PDB entry 1HDT | X-ray diffraction, 2.60 A resolution | chains H and P of the 3 polymer chains in the assembly

[Chain H]
Name: Alpha-thrombin
From: Homo sapiens
Notes: EC 3.4.21.5
UniProt: P00734 (THRB_HUMAN); the construct lacks a stretch of the UniProt sequence and is renumbered around it, so the offset changes along the chain: 16-36 = UniProt 364-384; 37-60 = UniProt 386-409; 61-77 = UniProt 419-435; 78-97 = UniProt 437-456; 7 more segments
Amino-acid sequence (259 residues; each row starts with the number of its first residue; note: 1 number in that range is skipped by the numbering (no residue carries it; nothing is unmodelled there); a row labelled like 60A-60I holds insertion residues (60A, then the next letters in order)):
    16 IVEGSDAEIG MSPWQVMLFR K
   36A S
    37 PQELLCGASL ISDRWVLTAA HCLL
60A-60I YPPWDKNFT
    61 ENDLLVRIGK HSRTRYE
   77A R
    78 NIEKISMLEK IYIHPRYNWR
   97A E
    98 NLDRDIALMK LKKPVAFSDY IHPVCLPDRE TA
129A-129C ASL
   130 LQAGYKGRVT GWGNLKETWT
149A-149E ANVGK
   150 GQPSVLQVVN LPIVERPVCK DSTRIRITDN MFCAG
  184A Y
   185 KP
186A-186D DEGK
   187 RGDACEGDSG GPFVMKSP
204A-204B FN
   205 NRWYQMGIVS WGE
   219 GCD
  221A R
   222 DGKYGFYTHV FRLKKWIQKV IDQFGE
Swiss-Prot annotation at these positions:
  - region: Ala183 to Val200 (High affinity receptor-binding region which is also known as the TP508 peptide)
  - active site (Charge relay system): His57, Asp102, Ser195
  - glycosylation: Asn60G (N-linked (GlcNAc...) (complex) asparagine)
Cystine bridges: Cys42-Cys58, Cys168-Cys182, Cys191-Cys220
Small-molecule neighbours: bms-183507 (0E7; methyl N-(4-carbamimidamidobutanoyl)-L-phenylalanyl-L-allothreonyl-L-phenylalaninate): His57, Tyr60A, Trp60D, Glu97A, Asn98, Leu99, Ile174, Asp189, Ala190, Cys191, Glu192, Asp194, Ser195, Val213, Ser214, Trp215, Gly216, Glu217, Gly219, Cys220, Gly226

[Chain P]
Name: Hirugen peptide
From: Hirudo medicinalis
UniProt: P28507 (HIR3A_HIRME); residues 54-65 here = UniProt positions 54-65
Amino-acid sequence (12 residues; numbered 54 to 65; the number before each row is that of its first residue):
    54 GDFEEIPEEY LQ
Not modelled in the structure: 54
Modified positions: Tyr63 (o-sulfo-l-tyrosine; TYS)
Swiss-Prot annotation at these positions:
  - region: Asp55 to Gln65 (Interaction with fibrinogen-binding exosite of thrombin)
  - modified residue: Tyr63 (Sulfotyrosine)

[Interface between chain H and chain P]
Residue-residue contacts (17):
  Phe34(H) - Phe56(P)  hydrophobic
  Gln38(H) - Asp55(P)
  Leu40(H) - Phe56(P)
  Leu65(H) - Tyr63(P)
  Arg67(H) - Ile59(P)
  Arg73(H) - Phe56(P)
  Thr74(H) - Asp55(P)
  Thr74(H) - Phe56(P)
  Thr74(H) - Glu57(P)  hydrogen bond (backbone-backbone)
  Arg75(H) - Glu57(P)
  Tyr76(H) - Glu57(P)  hydrogen bond (backbone-side chain)
  Tyr76(H) - Ile59(P)  hydrophobic
  Tyr76(H) - Pro60(P)
  Tyr76(H) - Tyr63(P)
  Lys81(H) - Tyr63(P)
  Ile82(H) - Tyr63(P)
  Met84(H) - Gln65(P)
Other interface residues (no listed pair), chain H (15 interface residues in all): Met32, Lys36, Glu39
Other interface residues (no listed pair), chain P (9 interface residues in all): Glu58, Leu64

[Summary]
Chain H and chain P form an interface of 15 and 9 residues respectively; the contacts include 2 hydrogen
bonds. Among the polar pairs are Tyr76(H)-Glu57(P) and Thr74(H)-Glu57(P). Bound to chain H: bms-183507.
Curated annotation (UniProt) lists 3 active-site residues on chain H.
Chain H is Alpha-thrombin (Homo sapiens) and chain P is Hirugen peptide (Hirudo medicinalis); the structure,
Structure of a retro-binding peptide inhibitor complexed with human alpha-thrombin, was determined by X-ray
diffraction.
